3J8F - chains 1 and 3 of the 5 polymer chains in the assembly; structure by electron microscopy, 3.70 A resolution.

# Chain 1
Molecule: Capsid protein VP1
From: Human poliovirus 1 Mahoney
UniProt: P03300 (POLG_POL1M); residues 1-302 here correspond to UniProt positions 580-881 (UniProt number = residue number + 579)
Chain sequence (302 residues; each row starts with the number of its first residue):
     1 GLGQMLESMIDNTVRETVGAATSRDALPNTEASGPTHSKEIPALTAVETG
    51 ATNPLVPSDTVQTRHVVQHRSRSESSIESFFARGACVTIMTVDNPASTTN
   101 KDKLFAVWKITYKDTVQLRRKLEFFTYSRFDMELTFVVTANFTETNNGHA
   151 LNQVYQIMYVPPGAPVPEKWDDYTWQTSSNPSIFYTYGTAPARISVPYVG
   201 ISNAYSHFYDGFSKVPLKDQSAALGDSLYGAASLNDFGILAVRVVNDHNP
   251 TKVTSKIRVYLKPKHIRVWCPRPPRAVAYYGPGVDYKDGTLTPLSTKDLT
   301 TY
Not modelled in the structure: 1-19
Reported in the primary citation:
  - conformationally variable residues (loop rearrangement): T145 to G148, P162 to P165, T174 to T177, N203 to Y205, S233 to D236, D236 to F237
  - contacts within the chain: K109-L234 (backbone contact)

# Chain 3
Molecule: Capsid protein VP3
From: Human poliovirus 1 Mahoney
UniProt: P03300 (POLG_POL1M); residues 1-238 here correspond to UniProt positions 342-579 (UniProt number = residue number + 341)
Chain sequence (238 residues; each row starts with the number of its first residue):
     1 GLPVMNTPGSNQYLTADNFQSPCALPEFDVTPPIDIPGEVKNMMELAEID
    51 TMIPFDLSATKKNTMEMYRVRLSDKPHTDDPILCLSLSPASDPRLSHTML
   101 GEILNYYTHWAGSLKFTFLFCGSMMATGKLLVSYAPPGADPPKKRKEAML
   151 GTHVIWDIGLQSSCTMVVPWISNTTYRQTIDDSFTEGGYISVFYQTRIVV
   201 PLSTPREMDILGFVSACNDFSVRLLRDTTHIEQKALAQ
Not modelled in the structure: 236-238
Sequence notes: conflict S123 (Phe464 in P03300)

# Interface between chain 1 and chain 3
Pairs across the interface (165; chain 1 residue first):
  L27(1) with D219(3)
  P28(1) with N218(3)
  A43(1) with C164(3); T165(3), hydrogen bond (backbone-backbone)
  L44(1) with W156(3); S163(3)
  T45(1) with Q161(3); S163(3), hydrogen bond (backbone-backbone); T165(3), hydrogen bond
  A46(1) with Q161(3); S162(3); S163(3)
  V47(1) with T117(3); L119(3), hydrophobic; S163(3), hydrogen bond (backbone-side chain); F213(3), hydrophobic
  E48(1) with L119(3); S162(3), hydrogen bond
  T52(1) with D50(3); K115(3); S215(3)
  N53(1) with K115(3), hydrogen bond (backbone-side chain)
  P54(1) with K115(3)
  L55(1) with T165(3); V167(3), hydrophobic; C217(3)
  V56(1) with N218(3)
  P57(1) with S113(3); V167(3), hydrophobic
  T60(1) with V154(3); T165(3); V167(3), hydrogen bond (side chain-backbone)
  V61(1) with T152(3)
  Q68(1) with D219(3)
  R70(1) with A111(3); G112(3); T175(3); Y176(3); D219(3), salt bridge; S221(3), hydrogen bond
  R72(1) with N42(3); M44(3); E48(3), salt bridge; C217(3); N218(3); D219(3); F220(3), hydrogen bond (side chain-backbone)
  E74(1) with Y107(3); R223(3); L224(3), hydrogen bond (side chain-backbone); L225(3), hydrogen bond (side chain-backbone)
  S75(1) with N42(3), hydrogen bond; M43(3), hydrogen bond (backbone-backbone); M44(3); Y107(3); V222(3)
  S76(1) with K41(3); N42(3), hydrogen bond (backbone-side chain)
  I77(1) with V40(3); K41(3), hydrogen bond (backbone-backbone); N42(3); M43(3)
  S79(1) with L225(3)
  F80(1) with M43(3), hydrophobic; Y107(3); L225(3)
  A82(1) with A16(3)
  R83(1) with A16(3); L225(3)
  G84(1) with T15(3), hydrogen bond (backbone-backbone)
  D114(1) with Q233(3), hydrogen bond (backbone-side chain)
  T115(1) with Q233(3)
  V116(1) with I231(3), hydrophobic; Q233(3)
  Q117(1) with D227(3)
  R120(1) with E102(3), salt bridge; Y106(3), hydrogen bond; T228(3), hydrogen bond; H230(3); I231(3)
  K121(1) with Y106(3)
  F124(1) with Y106(3), hydrophobic
  F125(1) with V40(3), hydrophobic; M43(3), hydrophobic; L46(3), hydrophobic
  R129(1) with V30(3); T31(3), hydrogen bond (side chain-backbone); P32(3); P33(3)
  E133(1) with F19(3); S21(3), hydrogen bond
  T135(1) with Y13(3)
  P181(1) with A24(3); L25(3), hydrophobic
  A190(1) with N11(3)
  P191(1) with N11(3)
  R193(1) with D17(3), salt bridge
  I194(1) with P22(3); A24(3), hydrophobic
  S195(1) with S21(3), hydrogen bond; P22(3), hydrogen bond (backbone-backbone); C23(3); A24(3), hydrogen bond (backbone-backbone)
  P197(1) with F28(3), hydrophobic; V30(3), hydrophobic
  Y198(1) with F28(3)
  V199(1) with L25(3), hydrophobic; F28(3), hydrophobic
  G200(1) with T31(3)
  S202(1) with T31(3)
  N203(1) with T31(3); P32(3); I34(3)
  A204(1) with I36(3), hydrophobic
  Y260(1) with Y13(3)
  K262(1) with T15(3); D17(3)
  R267(1) with E39(3), salt bridge
  V268(1) with E39(3); V40(3), hydrogen bond (backbone-backbone)
  W269(1) with I36(3); G38(3); E39(3)
  C270(1) with P37(3); G38(3), hydrogen bond (backbone-backbone)
  P271(1) with V40(3), hydrophobic; L46(3), hydrophobic
  P273(1) with M99(3), hydrophobic
  P274(1) with M99(3); E102(3)
  A278(1) with I231(3), hydrophobic
  T292(1) with N63(3), hydrogen bond
  P293(1) with N63(3)
  L294(1) with L57(3), hydrophobic; N63(3), hydrogen bond (backbone-side chain); M67(3), hydrophobic; H97(3)
  S295(1) with L57(3)
  T296(1) with L57(3), hydrogen bond (side chain-backbone); K62(3)
  K297(1) with L57(3), hydrogen bond (backbone-backbone); S58(3); P93(3); R94(3)
  D298(1) with R94(3), hydrogen bond (backbone-side chain)
  L299(1) with F55(3); D56(3); L83(3); C84(3); R94(3)
  T300(1) with P81(3); C84(3); K143(3)
  T301(1) with C84(3); R94(3), hydrogen bond (backbone-side chain)
  Y302(1) with C84(3), hydrophobic; L85(3); S86(3), hydrogen bond (backbone-side chain); R94(3), hydrogen bond (backbone-side chain); P141(3), hydrophobic; P142(3), hydrogen bond (side chain-backbone); K143(3); Y189(3), hydrophobic; I190(3); S191(3)
Other interface residues (no listed pair), chain 1 (82 interface residues in all): T30, I41, S71, Y127, V196, K264, R272, V277, Y279
Other interface residues (no listed pair), chain 3 (94 interface residues in all): E45, P54, A59, D92, M166, P169, E232

# In short
82 residues of chain 1 face 94 of chain 3 across their interface; the contacts include 35 hydrogen bonds and 5
salt bridges. Polar pairs include R70(1)-D219(3), R72(1)-E48(3) and R120(1)-E102(3). From the paper:
conformational variability at T145(1), P162(1) and T174(1) among others; contacts within the chain involving
L234(1) and K109(1).
Chain 1 is Capsid protein VP1 and chain 3 is Capsid protein VP3, both from Human poliovirus 1 Mahoney; the
structure, Cryo-EM reconstruction of poliovirus-receptor complex, was determined by electron microscopy
together with 3J9F from the same study.
